PDB entry 9E14 | electron microscopy, 5.00 A resolution (low resolution: residue-level contacts below are approximate; hydrogen-bond / salt-bridge calls are withheld) | chains A and C of the 14 polymer chains in the assembly

== Chain A ==
Molecule: Cytoplasmic dynein 1 heavy chain 1
Organism: Homo sapiens
Reference sequence: Q14204 (DYHC1_HUMAN); residues 1-4646 here = UniProt positions 1-4646
Sequence (4646 residues; numbered 1 to 4646; the number before each row is that of its first residue):
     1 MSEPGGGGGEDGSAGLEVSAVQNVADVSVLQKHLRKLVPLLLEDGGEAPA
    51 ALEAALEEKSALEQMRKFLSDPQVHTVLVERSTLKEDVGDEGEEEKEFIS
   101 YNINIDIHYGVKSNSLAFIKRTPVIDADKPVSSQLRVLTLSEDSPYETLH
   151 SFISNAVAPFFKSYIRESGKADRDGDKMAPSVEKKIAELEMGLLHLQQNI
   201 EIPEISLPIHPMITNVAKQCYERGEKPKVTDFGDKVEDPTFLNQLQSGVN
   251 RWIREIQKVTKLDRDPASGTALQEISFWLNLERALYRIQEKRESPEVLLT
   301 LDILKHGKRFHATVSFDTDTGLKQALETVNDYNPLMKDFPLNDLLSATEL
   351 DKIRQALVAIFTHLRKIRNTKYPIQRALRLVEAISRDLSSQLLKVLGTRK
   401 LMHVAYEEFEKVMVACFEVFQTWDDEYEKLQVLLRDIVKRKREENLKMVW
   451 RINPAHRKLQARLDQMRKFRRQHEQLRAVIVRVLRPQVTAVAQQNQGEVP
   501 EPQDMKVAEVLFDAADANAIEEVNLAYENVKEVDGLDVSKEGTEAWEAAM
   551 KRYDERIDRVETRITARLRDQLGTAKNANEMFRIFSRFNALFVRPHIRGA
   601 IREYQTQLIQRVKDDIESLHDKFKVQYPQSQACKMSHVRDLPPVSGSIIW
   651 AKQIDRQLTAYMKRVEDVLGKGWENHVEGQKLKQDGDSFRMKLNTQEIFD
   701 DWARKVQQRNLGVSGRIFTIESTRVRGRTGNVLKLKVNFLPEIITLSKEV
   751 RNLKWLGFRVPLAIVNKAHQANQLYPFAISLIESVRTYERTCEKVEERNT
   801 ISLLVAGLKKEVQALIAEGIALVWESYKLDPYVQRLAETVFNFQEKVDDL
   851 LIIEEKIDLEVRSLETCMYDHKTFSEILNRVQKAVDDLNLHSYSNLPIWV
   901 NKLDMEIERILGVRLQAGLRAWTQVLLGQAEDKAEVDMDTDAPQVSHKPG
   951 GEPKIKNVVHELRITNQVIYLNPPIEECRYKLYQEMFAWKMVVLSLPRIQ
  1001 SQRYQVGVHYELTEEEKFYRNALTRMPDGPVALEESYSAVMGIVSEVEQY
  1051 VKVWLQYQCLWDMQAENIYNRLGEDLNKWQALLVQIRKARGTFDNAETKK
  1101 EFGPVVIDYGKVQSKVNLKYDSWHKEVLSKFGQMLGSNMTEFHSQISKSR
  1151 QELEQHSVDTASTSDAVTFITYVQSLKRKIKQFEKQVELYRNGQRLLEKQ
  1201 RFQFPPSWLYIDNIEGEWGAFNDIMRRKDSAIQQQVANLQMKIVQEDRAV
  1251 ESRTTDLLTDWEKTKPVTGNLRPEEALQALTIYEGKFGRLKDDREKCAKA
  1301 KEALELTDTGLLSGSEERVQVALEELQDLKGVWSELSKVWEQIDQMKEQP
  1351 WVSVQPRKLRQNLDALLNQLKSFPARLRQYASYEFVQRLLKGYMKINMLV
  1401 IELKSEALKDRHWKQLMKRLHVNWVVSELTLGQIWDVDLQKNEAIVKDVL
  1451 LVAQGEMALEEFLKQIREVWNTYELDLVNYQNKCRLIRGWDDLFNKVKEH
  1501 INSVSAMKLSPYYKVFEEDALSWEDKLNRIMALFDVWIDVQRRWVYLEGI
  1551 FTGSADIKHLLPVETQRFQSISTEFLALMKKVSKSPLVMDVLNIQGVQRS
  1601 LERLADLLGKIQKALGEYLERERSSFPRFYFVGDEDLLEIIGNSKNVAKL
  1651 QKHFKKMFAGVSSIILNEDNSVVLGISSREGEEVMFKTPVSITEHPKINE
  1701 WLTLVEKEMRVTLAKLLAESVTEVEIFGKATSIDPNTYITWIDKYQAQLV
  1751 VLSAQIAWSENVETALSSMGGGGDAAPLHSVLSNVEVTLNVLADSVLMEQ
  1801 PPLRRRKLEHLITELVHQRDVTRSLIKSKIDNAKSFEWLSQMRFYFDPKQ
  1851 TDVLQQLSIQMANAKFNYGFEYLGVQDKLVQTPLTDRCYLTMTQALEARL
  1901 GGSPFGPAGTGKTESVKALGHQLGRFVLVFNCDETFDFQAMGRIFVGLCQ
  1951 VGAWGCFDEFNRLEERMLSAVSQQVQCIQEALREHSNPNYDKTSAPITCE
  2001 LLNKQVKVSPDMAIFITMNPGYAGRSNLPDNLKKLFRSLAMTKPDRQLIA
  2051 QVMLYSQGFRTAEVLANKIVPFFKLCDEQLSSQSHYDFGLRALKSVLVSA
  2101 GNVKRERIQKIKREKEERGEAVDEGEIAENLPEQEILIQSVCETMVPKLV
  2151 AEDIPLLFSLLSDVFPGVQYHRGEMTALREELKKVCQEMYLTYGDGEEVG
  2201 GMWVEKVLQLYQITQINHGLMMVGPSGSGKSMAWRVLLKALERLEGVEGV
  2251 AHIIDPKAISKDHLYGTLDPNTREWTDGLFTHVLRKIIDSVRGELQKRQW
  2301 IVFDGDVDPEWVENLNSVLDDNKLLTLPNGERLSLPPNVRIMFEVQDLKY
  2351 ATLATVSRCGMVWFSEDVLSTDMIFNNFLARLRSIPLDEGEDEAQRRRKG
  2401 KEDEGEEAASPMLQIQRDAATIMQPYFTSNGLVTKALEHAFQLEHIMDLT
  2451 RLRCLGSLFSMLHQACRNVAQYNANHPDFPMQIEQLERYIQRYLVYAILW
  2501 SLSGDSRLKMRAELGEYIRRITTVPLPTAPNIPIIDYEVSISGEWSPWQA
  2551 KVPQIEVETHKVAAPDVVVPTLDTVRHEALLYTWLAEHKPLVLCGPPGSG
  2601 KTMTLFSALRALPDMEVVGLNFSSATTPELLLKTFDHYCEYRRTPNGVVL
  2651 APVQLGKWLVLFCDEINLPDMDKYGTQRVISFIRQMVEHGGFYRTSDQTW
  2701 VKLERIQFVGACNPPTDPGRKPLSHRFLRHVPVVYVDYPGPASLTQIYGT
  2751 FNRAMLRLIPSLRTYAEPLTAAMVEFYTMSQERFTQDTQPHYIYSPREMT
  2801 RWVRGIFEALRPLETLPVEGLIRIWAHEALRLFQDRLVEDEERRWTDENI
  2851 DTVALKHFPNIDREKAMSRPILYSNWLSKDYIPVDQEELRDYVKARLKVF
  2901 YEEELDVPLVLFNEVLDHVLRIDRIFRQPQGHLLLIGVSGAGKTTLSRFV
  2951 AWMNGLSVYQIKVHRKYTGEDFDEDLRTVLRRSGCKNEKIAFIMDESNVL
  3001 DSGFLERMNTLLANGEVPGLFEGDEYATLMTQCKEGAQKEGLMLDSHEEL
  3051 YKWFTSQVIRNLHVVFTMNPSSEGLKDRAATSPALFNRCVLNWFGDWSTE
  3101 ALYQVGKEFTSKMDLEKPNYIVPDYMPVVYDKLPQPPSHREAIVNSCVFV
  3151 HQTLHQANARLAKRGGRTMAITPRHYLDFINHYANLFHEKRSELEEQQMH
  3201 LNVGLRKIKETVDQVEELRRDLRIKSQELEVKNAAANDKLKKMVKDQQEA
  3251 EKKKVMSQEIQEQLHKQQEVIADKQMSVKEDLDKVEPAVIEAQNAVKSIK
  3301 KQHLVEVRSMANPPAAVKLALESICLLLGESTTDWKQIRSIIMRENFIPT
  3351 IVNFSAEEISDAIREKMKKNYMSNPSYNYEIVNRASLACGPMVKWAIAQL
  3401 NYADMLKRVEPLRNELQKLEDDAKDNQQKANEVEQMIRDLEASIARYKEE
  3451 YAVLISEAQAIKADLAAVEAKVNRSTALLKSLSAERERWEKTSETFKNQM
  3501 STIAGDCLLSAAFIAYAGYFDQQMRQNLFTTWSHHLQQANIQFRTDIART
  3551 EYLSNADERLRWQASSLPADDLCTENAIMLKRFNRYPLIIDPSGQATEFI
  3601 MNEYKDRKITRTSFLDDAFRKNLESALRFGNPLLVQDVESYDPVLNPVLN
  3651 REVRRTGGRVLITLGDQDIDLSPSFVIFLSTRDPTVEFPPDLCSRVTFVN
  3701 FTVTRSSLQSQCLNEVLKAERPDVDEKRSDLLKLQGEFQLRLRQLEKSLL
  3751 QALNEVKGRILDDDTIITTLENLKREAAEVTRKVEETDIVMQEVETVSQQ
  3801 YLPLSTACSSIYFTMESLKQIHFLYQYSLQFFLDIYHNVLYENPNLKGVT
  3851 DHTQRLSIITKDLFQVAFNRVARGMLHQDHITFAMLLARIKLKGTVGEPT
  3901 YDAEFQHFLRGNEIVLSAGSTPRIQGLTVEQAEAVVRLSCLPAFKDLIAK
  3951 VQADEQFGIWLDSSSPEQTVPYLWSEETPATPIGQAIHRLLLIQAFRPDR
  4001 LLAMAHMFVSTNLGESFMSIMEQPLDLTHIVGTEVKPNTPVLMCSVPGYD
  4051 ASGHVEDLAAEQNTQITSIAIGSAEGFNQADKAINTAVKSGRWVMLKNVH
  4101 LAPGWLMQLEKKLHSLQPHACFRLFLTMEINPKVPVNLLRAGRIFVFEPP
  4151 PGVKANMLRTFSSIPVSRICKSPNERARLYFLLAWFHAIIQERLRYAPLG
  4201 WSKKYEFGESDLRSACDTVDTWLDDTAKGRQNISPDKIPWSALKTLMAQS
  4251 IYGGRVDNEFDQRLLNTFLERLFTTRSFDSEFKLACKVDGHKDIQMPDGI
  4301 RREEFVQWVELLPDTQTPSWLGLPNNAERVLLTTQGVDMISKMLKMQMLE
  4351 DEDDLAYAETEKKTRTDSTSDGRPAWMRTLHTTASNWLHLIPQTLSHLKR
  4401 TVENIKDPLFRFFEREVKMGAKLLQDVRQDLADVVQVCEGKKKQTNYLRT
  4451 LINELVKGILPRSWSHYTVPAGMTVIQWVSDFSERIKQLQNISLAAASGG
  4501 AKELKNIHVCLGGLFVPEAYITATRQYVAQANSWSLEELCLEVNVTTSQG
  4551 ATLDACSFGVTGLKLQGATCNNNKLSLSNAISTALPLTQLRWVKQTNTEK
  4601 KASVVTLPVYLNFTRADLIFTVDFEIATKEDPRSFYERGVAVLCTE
Not modelled in the structure: 1-19, 489-511, 931-945, 2390-2409, 4348-4373, 4646
Bound ions: Mg2+ site 1: Thr1913 (together with ADP); Mg2+ site 2: Ser2231, Glu2344 (together with ATP)
Small-molecule neighbours:
  - ADP (adenosine-5'-diphosphate), molecule 1: Leu1879, Val1880, Thr1882, Thr1885, Ala1908, Gly1909, Thr1910, Gly1911, Lys1912, Thr1913, Glu1914, Ile2049, Leu2090, Arg2091, Lys2094, Asp2320, Asp2321, Arg2358
  - ADP, molecule 2: Val2567, Val2568, Val2569, Thr2571, Thr2574, Pro2596, Pro2597, Gly2598, Ser2599, Gly2600, Lys2601, Thr2602, Met2603, Pro2739, Ile2747, Tyr2748, Phe2751, Pro2796, Arg2797, Thr2800
  - ADP, molecule 3: Val2907, Pro2908, Leu2909, Val2910, Phe2912, Val2915, Val2938, Ser2939, Gly2940, Ala2941, Gly2942, Lys2943, Thr2944, Thr2945, Trp3097, Arg3174, Leu3177, Asn3650
  - ATP (adenosine-5'-triphosphate): Leu2191, Thr2192, Trp2203, Pro2225, Ser2226, Gly2227, Ser2228, Gly2229, Lys2230, Ser2231, Met2232, Glu2344, Leu2369, Met2373, Ile2374, Asn2377, Leu2452, Arg2684, Glu2688, Arg2726, Arg2729
Curated features (UniProtKB/Swiss-Prot):
  - binding site (ATP): Gly1906 to Thr1913, Gly2224 to Ser2231, Gly2595 to Thr2602, Gly2937 to Thr2944
  - modified residue: Ser2 (N-acetylserine), Ser70 (Phosphoserine), Lys1125 (N6-acetyllysine), Ser1230 (Phosphoserine), Lys3480 (N6-acetyllysine), Ser4162 (Phosphoserine), Lys4283 (N6-acetyllysine), Thr4366 (Phosphothreonine), Ser4368 (Phosphoserine)
  - natural variant: Glu94 (E94K: Found in a patient with spinal muscular atrophy; uncertain significance), Lys129 (K129I: In CDCBM13), Arg264 (R264L: In SMALED1), His306 (H306R: In CMT2O and SMALED1), Ile584 (I584L: In SMALED1), Arg598 (R598C: In CMT2O and SMALED1), Thr659 to Met662 (deletion: In CDCBM13), Lys671 (K671E: In SMALED1), Pro776 (P776L: In SMALED1), Tyr970 (Y970C: In SMALED1), Gly1132 (G1132E: In SMALED1), Gln1194 (Q1194R: In CMT2O), 9 further natural variant entries in UniProt

== Chain C ==
Molecule: Cytoplasmic dynein 1 intermediate chain 2
Organism: Homo sapiens
Reference sequence: Q13409 (DC1I2_HUMAN); the author numbering skips numbers that UniProt does not, so the offset changes along the chain: -25 to 217 = UniProt 1-243; 244-638 = UniProt 244-638
Sequence (638 residues; each row starts with the number of its first residue; note: 26 numbers in that range are skipped by the numbering (no residue carries them; nothing is unmodelled there); numbers below 1 keep their minus sign (Met-25 is residue -25)):
   -25 MSDKSELKAELERKKQRLAQIREEKKRKEEERKKKETDQKKEAVAPVQEE
    25 SDLEKKRREAEALLQSMGLTPESPIVFSEYWVPPPMSPSSKSVSTPSEAG
    75 SQDSGDGAVGSRTLHWDTDPSVLQLHSDSDLGRGPIKLGMAKITQVDFPP
   125 REIVTYTKETQTPVMAQPKEDEEEDDDVVAPKPPIEPEEEKTLKKDEEND
   175 SKAPPHELTEEEKQQILHSEEFLSFFDHSTRIVERALSEQINI
   244 FFDYSGRDLEDKEGEIQAGAKLSLNRQFFDERWSKHRVVSCLDWSSQYPE
   294 LLVASYNNNEDAPHEPDGVALVWNMKYKKTTPEYVFHCQSAVMSATFAKF
   344 HPNLVVGGTYSGQIVLWDNRSNKRTPVQRTPLSAAAHTHPVYCVNVVGTQ
   394 NAHNLISISTDGKICSWSLDMLSHPQDSMELVHKQSKAVAVTSMSFPVGD
   444 VNNFVVGSEEGSVYTACRHGSKAGISEMFEGHQGPITGIHCHAAVGAVDF
   494 SHLFVTSSFDWTVKLWTTKNNKPLYSFEDNADYVYDVMWSPTHPALFACV
   544 DGMGRLDLWNLNNDTEVPTASISVEGNPALNRVRWTHSGREIAVGDSEGQ
   594 IVIYDVGEQIAVPRNDEWARFGRTLAEINANRADAEEEAATRIPA
Not modelled in the structure: -25 to 181, 244-263, 622-638
Curated features (UniProtKB/Swiss-Prot):
  - modified residue: Ser-24 (N-acetylserine), Ser25 (Diphosphoserine), Ser64 (Phosphoserine), Thr69 (Phosphothreonine), Ser71 (Phosphoserine), Ser75 (Phosphoserine), Ser78 (Phosphoserine)

== Interface between chain A and chain C ==
Contacting residue pairs (61; chain A residue first):
  Asn577(A) with Asp522(C); Asn523(C)
  Asn579(A) with Glu559(C); Val560(C)
  Arg583(A) with Glu559(C)
  Leu619(A) with Ala524(C)
  Gln631(A) with Ala572(C); Ser590(C)
  Ala632(A) with Tyr526(C)
  Met635(A) with Tyr528(C); Ala572(C); Ser590(C)
  Val638(A) with Val281(C); Asn300(C); Asn301(C)
  Arg639(A) with Tyr385(C); Thr480(C); Tyr528(C); Asn574(C); Arg575(C)
  Asp640(A) with Pro383(C); Tyr385(C)
  Leu641(A) with Glu452(C)
  Ile649(A) with Pro478(C); Phe502(C)
  Gln653(A) with Asp503(C); Ala524(C); Asp525(C)
  Arg656(A) with His475(C); Gln476(C); Asp503(C); Thr505(C)
  Gln657(A) with Asp503(C); Asp522(C); Asn523(C)
  Lys748(A) with Tyr353(C)
  Asn752(A) with Glu452(C)
  Trp755(A) with Glu452(C); Glu453(C); Gln476(C); Pro478(C)
  Tyr775(A) with Thr381(C); His382(C); Pro383(C)
  Pro776(A) with Thr381(C)
  Ile779(A) with Leu375(C); Thr381(C)
  Ser780(A) with Leu375(C)
  Glu783(A) with Gln332(C); Ser333(C); Ser354(C)
  Arg786(A) with Asp310(C); Gln332(C); Ser333(C)
  Thr787(A) with Gln332(C)
  Arg790(A) with Pro306(C); His307(C); Gln332(C)
  Phe841(A) with Arg372(C)
  Gln844(A) with Thr368(C)
  Asp848(A) with Thr368(C)
Also at the interface, not in a pair above, chain A (33 interface residues in all): Arg482, Ala578, Lys652, Gln834
Also at the interface, not in a pair above, chain C (47 interface residues in all): Ser283, Glu308, Gln356, Pro374, Ser376, Gly454, Glu521, Asp557, Glu620

== Overview ==
33 residues of chain A face 47 of chain C across their interface. Ligands of chain A: 3 copies of ADP and ATP.
Ser2231(A) and Glu2344(A) coordinate Mg2+ site 2. Curated annotation (UniProt) lists 32 ATP-binding residues
on chain A.
Chain A is Cytoplasmic dynein 1 heavy chain 1 and chain C is Cytoplasmic dynein 1 intermediate chain 2, both
from Homo sapiens; the structure, Full-length human dynein-1 in phi-like comformation bound to a Lis1 dimer
under Nde1-Lis1 condition, was determined by electron microscopy, deposited together with 9E0Z, 9E10, 9E11,
9E12 and 9E13.
